PDB entry 6U7H | electron microscopy, 3.10 A resolution | chains A and B of the 3 polymer chains in the assembly

== Chain A (and B) ==
Name: spike glycoprotein
From: Human coronavirus 229E
Notes: chain B of this document is another copy of the same molecule, construct and numbering; everything in this record applies to it too
Sequence (1159 residues; each row starts with the number of its first residue):
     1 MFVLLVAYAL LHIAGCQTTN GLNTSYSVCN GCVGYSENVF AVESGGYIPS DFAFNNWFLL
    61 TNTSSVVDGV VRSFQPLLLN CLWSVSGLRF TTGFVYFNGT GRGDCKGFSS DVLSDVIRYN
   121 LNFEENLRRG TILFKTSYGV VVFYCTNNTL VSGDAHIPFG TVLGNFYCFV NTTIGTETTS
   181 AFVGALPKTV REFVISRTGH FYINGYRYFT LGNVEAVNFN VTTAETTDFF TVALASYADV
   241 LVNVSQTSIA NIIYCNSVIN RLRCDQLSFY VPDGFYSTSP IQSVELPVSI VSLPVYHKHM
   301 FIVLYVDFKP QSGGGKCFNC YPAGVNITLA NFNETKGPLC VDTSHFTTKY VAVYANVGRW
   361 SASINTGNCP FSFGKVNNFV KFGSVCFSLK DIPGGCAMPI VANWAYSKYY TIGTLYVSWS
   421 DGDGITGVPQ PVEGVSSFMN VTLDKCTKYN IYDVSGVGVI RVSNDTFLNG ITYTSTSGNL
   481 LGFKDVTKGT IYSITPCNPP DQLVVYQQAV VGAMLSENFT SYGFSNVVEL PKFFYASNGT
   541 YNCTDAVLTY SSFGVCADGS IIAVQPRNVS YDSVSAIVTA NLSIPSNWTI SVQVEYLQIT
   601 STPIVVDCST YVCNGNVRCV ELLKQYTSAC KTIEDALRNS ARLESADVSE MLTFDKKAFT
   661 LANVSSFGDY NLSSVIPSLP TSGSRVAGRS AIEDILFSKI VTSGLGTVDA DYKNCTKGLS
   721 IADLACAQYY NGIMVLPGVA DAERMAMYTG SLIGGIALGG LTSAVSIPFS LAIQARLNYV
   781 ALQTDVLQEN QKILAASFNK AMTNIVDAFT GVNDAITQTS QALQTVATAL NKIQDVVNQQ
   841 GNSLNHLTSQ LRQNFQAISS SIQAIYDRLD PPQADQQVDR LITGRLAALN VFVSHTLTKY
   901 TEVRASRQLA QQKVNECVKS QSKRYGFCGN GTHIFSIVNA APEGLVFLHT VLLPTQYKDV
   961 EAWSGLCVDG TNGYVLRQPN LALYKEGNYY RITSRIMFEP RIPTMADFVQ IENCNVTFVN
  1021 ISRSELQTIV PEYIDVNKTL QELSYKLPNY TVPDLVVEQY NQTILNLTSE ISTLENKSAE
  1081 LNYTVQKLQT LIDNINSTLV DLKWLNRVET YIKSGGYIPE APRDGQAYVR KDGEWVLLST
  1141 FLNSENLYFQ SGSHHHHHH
Unresolved in the structure: 1-36, 149-162, 566-574, 759-767, 1034-1159
Disulfide bonds: Cys-81/Cys-105, Cys-145/Cys-168, Cys-255/Cys-264, Cys-317/Cys-320, Cys-340/Cys-386, Cys-369/Cys-396, Cys-446/Cys-497, Cys-543/Cys-556, Cys-608/Cys-630, Cys-613/Cys-619, Cys-715/Cys-726, Cys-917/Cys-928, Cys-967/Cys-1014
Covalent attachments: glycan linked to Asn-62; N-acetylglucosamine (NAG) linked to Asn-98, Asn-147, Asn-171, Asn-220, Asn-243, Asn-326, Asn-440, Asn-464, Asn-518, Asn-538, Asn-542, Asn-663, Asn-671, Asn-714, Asn-930
Reported in the primary citation:
  - post-translational modification sites: Asn-62
  - self-association interface (contacts with another copy of this molecule): Asp-709 to Pro-737, Val-891

== How chain A and chain B interact ==
Contacting residue pairs (141; chain A residue first):
  Arg-72(A) / Lys-624(B)
  Phe-74(A) / Glu-621(B)
  Gln-266(A) / Lys-631(B)
  Leu-267(A) / Thr-627(B)
  Phe-275(A) / Arg-638(B)
  Tyr-276(A) / Arg-638(B)
  Ser-277(A) / Asp-607(B)
  Ser-277(A) / Met-734(B)
  Thr-278(A) / Asp-607(B)
  Gln-282(A) / Gly-615(B)
  Pro-294(A) / Phe-182(B)
  Thr-366(A) / Leu-869(B)
  Thr-366(A) / Asp-870(B)
  Thr-366(A) / Gln-873(B)  hydrogen bond
  Cys-369(A) / Leu-869(B)
  Pro-370(A) / Arg-868(B)  hydrogen bond (backbone-side chain)
  Pro-370(A) / Leu-869(B)
  Phe-371(A) / Arg-868(B)
  Phe-371(A) / Leu-869(B)
  Ser-372(A) / Arg-868(B)  hydrogen bond (backbone-backbone)
  Ser-372(A) / Asp-870(B)  hydrogen bond
  Lys-375(A) / Tyr-866(B)
  Lys-375(A) / Asp-867(B)
  Lys-375(A) / Arg-868(B)
  Lys-375(A) / Leu-869(B)
  Asn-378(A) / Asp-867(B)  hydrogen bond (side chain-backbone)
  Gly-383(A) / Tyr-409(B)
  Ser-384(A) / Tyr-409(B)  hydrogen bond (side chain-backbone)
  Pro-393(A) / Thr-414(B)
  Pro-393(A) / Tyr-416(B)
  Gly-394(A) / Ala-397(B)
  Ser-420(A) / Tyr-409(B)
  Val-435(A) / Phe-182(B)  hydrophobic
  Ser-436(A) / Leu-163(B)
  Lys-448(A) / Gln-863(B)
  Ser-455(A) / Ser-861(B)  hydrogen bond (backbone-side chain)
  Ser-455(A) / Ala-864(B)
  Ser-455(A) / Asp-867(B)  hydrogen bond
  Gly-456(A) / Gln-863(B)
  Arg-461(A) / Thr-716(B)
  Arg-461(A) / Lys-717(B)
  Arg-461(A) / Gly-718(B)
  Ser-463(A) / Leu-719(B)
  Asn-464(A) / Leu-719(B)  hydrogen bond (backbone-backbone)
  Asp-465(A) / Ser-720(B)  hydrogen bond
  Asp-465(A) / Ile-721(B)  hydrogen bond (side chain-backbone)
  Phe-467(A) / Gln-246(B)
  Phe-467(A) / Thr-247(B)
  Leu-468(A) / Asn-56(B)
  Leu-468(A) / Phe-58(B)  hydrophobic
  Leu-468(A) / Thr-189(B)
  Leu-468(A) / Asn-204(B)
  Asn-469(A) / Phe-58(B)
  Asn-469(A) / Leu-59(B)
  Asn-469(A) / Ser-65(B)
  Asn-469(A) / Asn-204(B)
  Asn-469(A) / Gly-205(B)
  Asn-469(A) / Thr-247(B)  hydrogen bond (side chain-backbone)
  Gly-470(A) / Ser-65(B)
  Gly-470(A) / Asn-204(B)  hydrogen bond (backbone-backbone)
  Ile-471(A) / Tyr-206(B)
  Ile-471(A) / Tyr-208(B)
  Thr-472(A) / Ser-64(B)  hydrogen bond (side chain-backbone)
  Thr-472(A) / Ser-65(B)  hydrogen bond (backbone-side chain)
  Tyr-473(A) / Ser-65(B)
  Tyr-473(A) / Val-67(B)  hydrophobic
  Tyr-473(A) / Ile-721(B)  hydrophobic
  Thr-474(A) / Ser-64(B)
  Thr-474(A) / Ser-65(B)
  Thr-474(A) / Val-66(B)
  Thr-474(A) / Val-67(B)
  Thr-476(A) / Asn-845(B)
  Thr-476(A) / Thr-848(B)
  Thr-476(A) / Ser-849(B)
  Thr-476(A) / Arg-852(B)  hydrogen bond (backbone-side chain)
  Ser-477(A) / Asn-731(B)  hydrogen bond
  Ser-477(A) / Thr-848(B)
  Ser-477(A) / Leu-851(B)
  Ser-477(A) / Arg-852(B)
  Asn-479(A) / Asn-614(B)  hydrogen bond
  Asn-479(A) / Asn-731(B)
  Leu-481(A) / Ile-721(B)  hydrophobic
  Leu-481(A) / Tyr-730(B)  hydrophobic
  Gly-482(A) / Ile-721(B)
  Val-486(A) / Tyr-208(B)
  Lys-488(A) / Lys-188(B)  hydrogen bond (backbone-side chain)
  Ile-491(A) / Ile-721(B)  hydrophobic
  Tyr-492(A) / Ile-721(B)
  Ser-493(A) / Gly-718(B)  hydrogen bond (side chain-backbone)
  Ser-493(A) / Ile-721(B)
  Ile-494(A) / Tyr-730(B)
  Thr-495(A) / Cys-715(B)
  Thr-495(A) / Thr-716(B)
  Pro-496(A) / Tyr-730(B)
  Pro-499(A) / Thr-716(B)
  Pro-499(A) / Tyr-729(B)
  Pro-500(A) / Asp-607(B)
  Pro-500(A) / Tyr-729(B)  hydrogen bond (backbone-side chain)
  Ser-516(A) / Tyr-712(B)
  Ser-516(A) / Lys-713(B)
  Ser-516(A) / Thr-716(B)
  Ser-516(A) / Tyr-729(B)  hydrogen bond
  Glu-517(A) / Thr-716(B)  hydrogen bond
  Glu-529(A) / Lys-713(B)
  Leu-530(A) / Lys-713(B)
  Pro-531(A) / Asp-711(B)
  Pro-531(A) / Lys-713(B)  hydrogen bond (backbone-side chain)
  Lys-532(A) / Asp-709(B)  salt bridge
  Lys-532(A) / Ala-710(B)  hydrogen bond (side chain-backbone)
  Lys-532(A) / Asp-711(B)
  Lys-532(A) / Tyr-712(B)  hydrogen bond (backbone-backbone)
  Lys-532(A) / Lys-713(B)
  Phe-533(A) / Lys-713(B)
  Phe-534(A) / Lys-713(B)
  Tyr-550(A) / Leu-736(B)
  Tyr-550(A) / Pro-737(B)
  Ser-551(A) / Ser-645(B)  hydrogen bond (backbone-side chain)
  Ser-551(A) / Pro-737(B)  hydrogen bond (side chain-backbone)
  Ser-551(A) / Gly-738(B)  hydrogen bond (side chain-backbone)
  Ser-551(A) / Val-739(B)  hydrogen bond (side chain-backbone)
  Phe-553(A) / Pro-737(B)  hydrophobic
  Gln-565(A) / Arg-744(B)  hydrogen bond (backbone-side chain)
  Gln-839(A) / Asn-639(B)  hydrogen bond
  Asn-842(A) / Ser-628(B)
  Asn-842(A) / Lys-631(B)
  Asn-842(A) / Thr-632(B)
  Asn-845(A) / Thr-627(B)
  Asn-845(A) / Ser-628(B)
  His-846(A) / Ser-628(B)  hydrogen bond (backbone-side chain)
  His-846(A) / Ala-629(B)
  His-846(A) / Thr-632(B)
  Ser-849(A) / Thr-627(B)  hydrogen bond
  Arg-852(A) / Gln-625(B)  hydrogen bond (side chain-backbone)
  Arg-852(A) / Thr-627(B)  hydrogen bond
  Gln-853(A) / Tyr-626(B)
  Gln-853(A) / Thr-883(B)
  Gln-856(A) / Gln-856(B)
  Gln-856(A) / Arg-880(B)
  Val-891(A) / Asn-890(B)
  His-895(A) / Thr-632(B)
  Thr-898(A) / Leu-897(B)
Other interface residues (no listed pair), chain A (101 interface residues in all): Asp-239, Ser-279, Leu-293, Val-295, Tyr-296, Ile-364, Asn-365, Val-380, Asp-391, Asp-423, Asn-450, Val-457, Ser-475, Gly-478, Thr-487, Asp-501, Gln-502, Asp-835, Ser-843, Phe-855, Ser-894, Thr-901, Glu-902, Pro-979
Other interface residues (no listed pair), chain B (98 interface residues in all): Thr-63, Gly-184, Ala-185, Leu-186, Pro-187, Arg-191, Asp-391, Ser-407, Lys-408, Val-605, Thr-610, Val-617, Asp-635, Leu-643, Leu-652, Lys-657, Ala-722, Ala-727, Gly-732, Ile-858, Ser-894, Thr-901

== Overview ==
101 residues of chain A face 98 of chain B across their interface; the contacts include 36 hydrogen bonds and
1 salt bridge. Among the polar pairs are Lys-532(A)/Asp-709(B), Thr-366(A)/Gln-873(B) and
Pro-370(A)/Arg-868(B). The paper reports a modification site at Asn-62(A); a self-association interface
involving Asp-709(A) and Val-891(A).
Chain A and chain B are both spike glycoprotein (Human coronavirus 229E); the structure, Cryo-EM structure of
the HCoV-229E spike glycoprotein, was determined by electron microscopy (same publication as 6U7E and 6U7G).
